Entry 6OTS (X-ray diffraction, 2.10 A resolution); this record covers chain A.

[Chain A]
Name: Mitogen-activated protein kinase 1
Organism: Rattus norvegicus
Notes: EC 2.7.11.24
UniProtKB: P63086 (MK01_RAT); residues 1-358 here = UniProt positions 1-358
Sequence (358 residues; each row starts with the number of its first residue):
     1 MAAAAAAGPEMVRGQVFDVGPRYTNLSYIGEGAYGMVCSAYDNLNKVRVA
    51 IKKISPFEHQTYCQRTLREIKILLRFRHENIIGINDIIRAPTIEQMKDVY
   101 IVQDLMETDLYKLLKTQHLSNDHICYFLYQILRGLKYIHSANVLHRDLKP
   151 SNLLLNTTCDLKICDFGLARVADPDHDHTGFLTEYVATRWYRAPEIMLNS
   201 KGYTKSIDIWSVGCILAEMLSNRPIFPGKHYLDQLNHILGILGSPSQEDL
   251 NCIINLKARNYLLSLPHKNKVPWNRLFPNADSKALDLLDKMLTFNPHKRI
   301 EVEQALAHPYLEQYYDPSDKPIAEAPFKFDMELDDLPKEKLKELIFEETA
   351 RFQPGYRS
Disordered / not traced: 1-6, 117-118, 173-182, 199-202, 253-254, 318-325, 357-358
Sequence notes: engineered mutation Lys320 (Glu in P63086)
Curated features (UniProtKB/Swiss-Prot):
  - motif: Thr183 to Tyr185 (TXY)
  - active site: Asp147 (Proton acceptor)
  - binding site (ATP): Ile29 to Val37, Lys52
  - modified residue: Ala2 (N-acetylalanine), Ser27 (Phosphoserine), Thr183 (Phosphothreonine), Tyr185 (Phosphotyrosine), Thr188 (Phosphothreonine), Ser244 (Phosphoserine), Ser246 (Phosphoserine), Ser282 (Phosphoserine)
  - mutagenesis: Gln117 (Q117A: Reduced affinity for DCC. Strongly reduced affinity for DCC; when associated with A-123), His123 (H123A: Reduced affinity for DCC. Strongly reduced affinity for DCC; when associated with A-117), Leu155 (L155A: Reduced affinity for DCC)
Reported in the primary citation:
  - conformationally variable residues (loop rearrangement, order/disorder transition): Thr183 to Arg189, Ser318 to Ala325
  - disease-associated variants - E320K: increased signaling (citing earlier work)
  - post-translational modification sites: Thr183, Tyr185 (citing earlier work)
  - mutagenesis - Q103A (Tm change 5 degC): decreased stability
  - mutagenesis - E347Q: unchanged stability

[Summary]
From UniProt: active-site residue Asp147, 10 ATP-binding residues and 3 mutagenesis sites. The paper reports
that E320K increases signaling; modification sites Thr183 and Tyr185; 3 substitutions were tested in all.
Chain A is Mitogen-activated protein kinase 1 (Rattus norvegicus); the structure, Rat ERK2 E320K, was
determined by X-ray diffraction together with 6OT6 from the same study.
